Entry 5D4E (X-ray diffraction, 3.08 A resolution); this record covers chains A and C of the 8 polymer chains in the assembly.

# Chain A
Molecule: DNA-directed RNA polymerase subunit alpha
Source organism: Thermus thermophilus
Notes: EC 2.7.7.6
UniProtKB: Q9Z9H6 (RPOA_THETH); residues 1-315 here = UniProt positions 1-315
Sequence (315 residues; each row starts with the number of its first residue):
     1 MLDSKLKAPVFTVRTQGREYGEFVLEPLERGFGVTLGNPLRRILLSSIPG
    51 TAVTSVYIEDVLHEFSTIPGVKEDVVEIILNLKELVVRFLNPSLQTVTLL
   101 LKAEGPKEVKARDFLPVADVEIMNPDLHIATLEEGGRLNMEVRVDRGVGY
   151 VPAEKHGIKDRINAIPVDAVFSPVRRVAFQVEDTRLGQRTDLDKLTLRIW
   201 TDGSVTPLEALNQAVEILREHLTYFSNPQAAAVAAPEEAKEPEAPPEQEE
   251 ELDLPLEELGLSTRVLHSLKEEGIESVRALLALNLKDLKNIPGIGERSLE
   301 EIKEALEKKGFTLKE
Not modelled in the structure: 1-3, 235-315

# Chain C
Molecule: DNA-directed RNA polymerase subunit beta
Source organism: Thermus thermophilus (strain HB8 / ATCC 27634 / DSM 579)
Notes: EC 2.7.7.6
UniProtKB: Q8RQE9 (RPOB_THET8); residue numbers follow UniProt; this construct covers 1-1119
Sequence (1119 residues; each row starts with the number of its first residue):
     1 MEIKRFGRIREVIPLPPLTEIQVESYRRALQADVPPEKRENVGIQAAFRE
    51 TFPIEEEDKGKGGLVLDFLEYRLGEPPFPQDECREKDLTYQAPLYARLQL
   101 IHKDTGLIKEDEVFLGHIPLMTEDGSFIINGADRVIVSQIHRSPGVYFTP
   151 DPARPGRYIASIIPLPKRGPWIDLEVEPNGVVSMKVNKRKFPLVLLLRVL
   201 GYDQETLARELGAYGELVQGLMDESVFAMRPEEALIRLFTLLRPGDPPKR
   251 DKAVAYVYGLIADPRRYDLGEAGRYKAEEKLGIRLSGRTLARFEDGEFKD
   301 EVFLPTLRYLFALTAGVPGHEVDDIDHLGNRRIRTVGELMTDQFRVGLAR
   351 LARGVRERMLMGSEDSLTPAKLVNSRPLEAAIREFFSRSQLSQFKDETNP
   401 LSSLRHKRRISALGPGGLTRERAGFDVRDVHRTHYGRICPVETPEGANIG
   451 LITSLAAYARVDELGFIRTPYRRVVGGVVTDEVVYMTATEEDRYTIAQAN
   501 TPLEGNRIAAERVVARRKGEPVIVSPEEVEFMDVSPKQVFSVNTNLIPFL
   551 EHDDANRALMGSNMQTQAVPLIRAQAPVVMTGLEERVVRDSLAALYAEED
   601 GEVAKVDGNRIVVRYEDGRLVEYPLRRFYRSNQGTALDQRPRVVVGQRVR
   651 KGDLLADGPASENGFLALGQNVLVAIMPFDGYNFEDAIVISEELLKRDFY
   701 TSIHIERYEIEARDTKLGPERITRDIPHLSEAALRDLDEEGVVRIGAEVK
   751 PGDILVGRTSFKGESEPTPEERLLRSIFGEKARDVKDTSLRVPPGEGGIV
   801 VRTVRLRRGDPGVELKPGVREVVRVYVAQKRKLQVGDKLANRHGNKGVVA
   851 KILPVEDMPHLPDGTPVDVILNPLGVPSRMNLGQILETHLGLAGYFLGQR
   901 YISPIFDGAKEPEIKELLAQAFEVYFGKRKGEGFGVDKREVEVLRRAEKL
   951 GLVTPGKTPEEQLKELFLQGKVVLYDGRTGEPIEGPIVVGQMFIMKLYHM
  1001 VEDKMHARSTGPYSLITQQPLGGKAQFGGQRFGEMEVWALEAYGAAHTLQ
  1051 EMLTLKSDDIEGRNAAYEAIIKGEDVPEPSVPESFRVLVKELQALALDVQ
  1101 TLDEKDNPVDIFEGLASKR
Not modelled in the structure: 57-62, 1119
Small-molecule neighbours:
  - cytidine-5'-monophosphate / dephospho coenzyme A: Gln567, Lys838, Lys846, His999
  - diphosphate (DPO): Glu685, Ser878, Arg879

# How chain A and chain C interact
Contacting residue pairs (74):
  Glu22(A) - Phe934(C)
  Val34(A) - Thr979(C)
  Asn38(A) - Gly977(C)  hydrogen bond (side chain-backbone)
  Asn38(A) - Arg978(C)
  Asn38(A) - Thr979(C)  hydrogen bond (side chain-backbone)
  Asn38(A) - Gly980(C)
  Arg41(A) - His860(C)  hydrogen bond
  Arg41(A) - Gly864(C)
  Arg42(A) - Glu856(C)  hydrogen bond (side chain-backbone)
  Arg42(A) - Asp857(C)  salt bridge
  Arg42(A) - Gly977(C)  hydrogen bond (side chain-backbone)
  Arg42(A) - Arg978(C)
  Leu45(A) - Val855(C)
  Ser46(A) - Glu856(C)
  Leu62(A) - Ile745(C)  hydrophobic
  His63(A) - Gly746(C)
  His63(A) - Ile799(C)
  His63(A) - Val800(C)
  His63(A) - Val801(C)
  Glu64(A) - Lys830(C)  salt bridge
  Phe65(A) - Phe628(C)
  Phe65(A) - Ile703(C)  hydrophobic
  Phe65(A) - Ile799(C)  hydrophobic
  Phe65(A) - Val801(C)  hydrophobic
  Thr67(A) - Asn609(C)  hydrogen bond
  Thr67(A) - Arg627(C)
  Thr67(A) - Phe628(C)
  Ile68(A) - Asp607(C)
  Pro69(A) - Asp607(C)
  Gly70(A) - Asp607(C)  hydrogen bond (backbone-side chain)
  Val71(A) - Asp607(C)  hydrogen bond (backbone-side chain)
  Val71(A) - Gly608(C)  hydrogen bond (backbone-backbone)
  Lys72(A) - Val606(C)
  Lys72(A) - Gly608(C)
  Lys72(A) - Pro641(C)
  Lys72(A) - Val643(C)  hydrogen bond (side chain-backbone)
  Asp74(A) - Arg627(C)  salt bridge
  Asp74(A) - Arg640(C)
  Leu80(A) - Asp698(C)
  Lys83(A) - Lys696(C)  hydrogen bond (side chain-backbone)
  Lys83(A) - Asp698(C)  salt bridge
  Glu133(A) - Lys605(C)
  Glu133(A) - Val606(C)  hydrogen bond (side chain-backbone)
  Glu133(A) - Asp607(C)
  Glu133(A) - Arg610(C)  salt bridge
  Tyr150(A) - Glu692(C)
  Tyr150(A) - Leu695(C)  hydrogen bond (side chain-backbone)
  Tyr150(A) - Lys696(C)
  Tyr150(A) - Lys832(C)  hydrogen bond
  Ile162(A) - Arg744(C)
  Asp168(A) - Lys832(C)  salt bridge
  Arg176(A) - Asp863(C)  hydrogen bond (side chain-backbone)
  Arg176(A) - Gly864(C)
  Arg176(A) - Thr865(C)
  Val177(A) - Gly864(C)
  Ala178(A) - Pro862(C)
  Ala178(A) - Asp863(C)
  Ala178(A) - Gly864(C)
  Phe179(A) - Arg939(C)  hydrogen bond (backbone-side chain)
  Gln180(A) - Arg929(C)  hydrogen bond
  Gln180(A) - Gly935(C)  hydrogen bond (side chain-backbone)
  Gln180(A) - Asp937(C)
  Val181(A) - Asp937(C)  hydrogen bond (backbone-side chain)
  Val181(A) - Lys938(C)  hydrogen bond (backbone-backbone)
  Val181(A) - Arg939(C)
  Glu182(A) - Phe934(C)
  Glu182(A) - Gly935(C)  hydrogen bond (side chain-backbone)
  Asp183(A) - Lys938(C)  salt bridge
  Asp191(A) - Lys938(C)  salt bridge
  Leu192(A) - Lys938(C)  hydrogen bond (backbone-side chain)
  Asp193(A) - Lys938(C)  salt bridge
  Thr196(A) - Phe934(C)
  Arg198(A) - Glu932(C)  salt bridge
  Arg198(A) - Phe934(C)
Also at the interface, not in a pair above, chain A (42 interface residues in all): Ser66, Val76, Asn163, Val170, Trp200
Also at the interface, not in a pair above, chain C (52 interface residues in all): Ile572, Arg573, Arg642, Val645, Ala828, Gln829, Val936, Asp976, Glu981

# Summary
Chain A and chain C form an interface of 42 and 52 residues respectively, with 22 hydrogen bonds and 10 salt
bridges. Among the polar pairs are Arg42(A)-Asp857(C), Glu64(A)-Lys830(C) and Asp74(A)-Arg627(C). Bound to
chain C: cytidine-5'-monophosphate / dephospho coenzyme A and diphosphate.
Chain A is DNA-directed RNA polymerase subunit alpha (Thermus thermophilus) and chain C is DNA-directed RNA
polymerase subunit beta (Thermus thermophilus (strain HB8 / ATCC 27634 / DSM 579)); the structure, Crystal
structure of Thermus thermophilus product complex for transcription initiation with 3'-dephosphate-CoA and
CTP, was determined by X-ray diffraction, deposited together with 5D4C and 5D4D.
